6GHR - chains C and D of the 6 polymer chains in the assembly; structure by X-ray diffraction, 2.25 A resolution.

[Chain C (and D)]
Name: Glyceraldehyde-3-phosphate dehydrogenase
Organism: Thermosynechococcus elongatus
Notes: EC 1.2.1.-; chain D of this document is another copy of the same molecule, construct and numbering; everything in this record applies to it too
UniProtKB: Q8DIW5 (Q8DIW5_THEEB); residues 1-337 here = UniProt positions 1-337
Chain sequence (354 residues; each row starts with the number of its first residue; numbers below 1 keep their minus sign (Met-16 is residue -16)):
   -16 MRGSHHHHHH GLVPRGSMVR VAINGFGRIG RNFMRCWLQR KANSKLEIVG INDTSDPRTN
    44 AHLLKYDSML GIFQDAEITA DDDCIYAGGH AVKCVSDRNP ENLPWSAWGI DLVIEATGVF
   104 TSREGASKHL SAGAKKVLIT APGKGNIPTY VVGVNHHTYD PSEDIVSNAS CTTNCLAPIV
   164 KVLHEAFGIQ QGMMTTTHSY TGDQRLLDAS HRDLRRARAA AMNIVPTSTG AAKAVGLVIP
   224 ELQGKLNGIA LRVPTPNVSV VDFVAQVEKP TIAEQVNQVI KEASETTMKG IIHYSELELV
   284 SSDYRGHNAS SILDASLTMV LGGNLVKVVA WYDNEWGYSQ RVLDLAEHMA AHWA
Unresolved in the structure: -16 to -1
Sequence notes: initiating methionine (-16); expression tag (-15 to 0)
Ligand contacts: NAD (nicotinamide-adenine-dinucleotide): Asn7, Gly8, Phe9, Gly10, Arg11, Ile12, Asn35, Asp36, Thr37, Asp80, Arg81, Ala99, Thr100, Gly101, Val102, Phe103, Thr123, Ala124, Ser153, Cys154, Thr184, Asn317, Glu318, Tyr321

[Chain C / chain D interface]
Pairs across the interface - 100 pairs, chain C then chain D:
  Gln174(C) with Leu304(D); Gly305(D); Leu308(D)
  Gly175(C) with Leu304(D); Leu308(D)
  Met176(C) with Val247(D), hydrophobic; Met302(D); Val303(D); Leu304(D), hydrophobic; Leu308(D); Lys310(D)
  Met177(C) with Lys310(D), hydrogen bond (backbone-side chain)
  Thr178(C) with Asp245(D), hydrogen bond; Lys310(D), hydrogen bond
  Thr180(C) with Thr180(D), hydrogen bond; Ile207(D); Leu234(D); Val236(D)
  Leu197(C) with Glu281(D)
  Arg198(C) with Leu280(D); Glu281(D); Leu282(D), hydrogen bond (side chain-backbone); Val283(D); Asp297(D), salt bridge; Ser299(D)
  Arg201(C) with Val283(D); Asp286(D), salt bridge
  Met205(C) with Ser285(D)
  Asn206(C) with Val283(D); Ser284(D); Ser285(D), hydrogen bond
  Ile207(C) with Thr180(D); Val236(D), hydrophobic; Thr238(D); Val241(D); Val283(D); Ser284(D), hydrogen bond (backbone-side chain); Trp314(D)
  Val208(C) with Val283(D), hydrophobic
  Pro209(C) with Leu300(D), hydrophobic; Trp314(D), hydrophobic
  Gly227(C) with Leu304(D)
  Lys228(C) with Leu304(D)
  Leu229(C) with Leu304(D)
  Asn230(C) with Met302(D); Leu304(D)
  Gly231(C) with Met302(D)
  Ile232(C) with Leu300(D), hydrophobic; Met302(D), hydrophobic; Val312(D), hydrophobic
  Leu234(C) with Thr180(D); Val243(D), hydrophobic
  Val236(C) with Ile207(D), hydrophobic; Val236(D), hydrophobic
  Pro237(C) with Pro237(D); Thr238(D)
  Thr238(C) with Ile207(D); Pro237(D)
  Val243(C) with Leu234(D), hydrophobic
  Asp245(C) with Thr178(D), hydrogen bond
  Val247(C) with Met176(D), hydrophobic; Val247(D), hydrophobic
  Glu281(C) with Arg198(D)
  Leu282(C) with Arg198(D), hydrogen bond (backbone-side chain)
  Val283(C) with Arg198(D); Arg201(D); Asn206(D); Ile207(D)
  Ser284(C) with Asn206(D), hydrogen bond; Ile207(D), hydrogen bond (side chain-backbone)
  Ser285(C) with Met205(D); Asn206(D), hydrogen bond
  Asp286(C) with Arg201(D), salt bridge
  Asp297(C) with Arg198(D), salt bridge
  Ser299(C) with Arg198(D), hydrogen bond
  Leu300(C) with Pro209(D), hydrophobic
  Met302(C) with Met176(D); Asn230(D); Gly231(D); Ile232(D), hydrophobic
  Val303(C) with Met176(D), hydrophobic
  Leu304(C) with Gln174(D); Gly175(D); Met176(D), hydrophobic; Gly227(D); Lys228(D); Leu229(D); Asn230(D)
  Gly305(C) with Gln174(D)
  Leu308(C) with Gln174(D); Gly175(D); Met176(D); Leu308(D), hydrophobic
  Lys310(C) with Met176(D); Met177(D), hydrogen bond (side chain-backbone); Thr178(D), hydrogen bond; Ile232(D)
  Val312(C) with Ile232(D), hydrophobic
  Trp314(C) with Ile207(D); Pro209(D), hydrophobic
Interface residues without a listed pair, chain C (47 interface residues in all): Val241, Gln249, Leu280
Interface residues without a listed pair, chain D (47 interface residues in all): Leu197, Val208, Gln249

[In short]
Chain C and chain D each contribute 47 residues to their interface; the contacts include 15 hydrogen bonds and
4 salt bridges. Polar contacts include Arg198(C)-Asp297(D), Arg201(C)-Asp286(D) and Met177(C)-Lys310(D).
Ligands of chain C: NAD.
Both chains are Glyceraldehyde-3-phosphate dehydrogenase (Thermosynechococcus elongatus). Entry 6GHR
(cyanobacterial GAPDH with full-length CP12) was determined by X-ray diffraction, deposited together with
6GFO, 6GFQ, 6GG7, 6GHL and 6GVE.
